7KE3 - chains B and E of the 12 polymer chains in the assembly; structure by X-ray diffraction, 2.20 A resolution.

== Chain B (and E) ==
Molecule: Ferritin heavy chain, Epstein-Barr nuclear antigen 1
Source organism: Homo sapiens
Notes: EC 1.16.3.1; chain E of this document is another copy of the same molecule, construct and numbering; everything in this record applies to it too
UniProt: chimeric construct of P02794, P03211: residues 0-182 from P02794 (FRIH_HUMAN) positions 1-183 (UniProt number = residue number + 1); residues 198-208 from P03211 positions 407-417 (UniProt number = residue number + 209)
Chain sequence (209 residues; row label = number of the first residue in the row; numbering starts at 0):
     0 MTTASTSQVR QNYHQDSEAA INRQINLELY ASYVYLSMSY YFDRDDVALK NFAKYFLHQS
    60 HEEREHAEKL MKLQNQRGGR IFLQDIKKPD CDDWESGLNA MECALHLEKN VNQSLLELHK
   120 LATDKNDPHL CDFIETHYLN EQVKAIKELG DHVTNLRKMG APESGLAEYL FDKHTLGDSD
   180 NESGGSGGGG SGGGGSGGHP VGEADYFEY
Not modelled in the structure: 0-5, 89-93, 177-208 (chain E: 0-4, 89-93, 177-208)
Differences from the reference sequence: linker (183-197)
Metal / ion sites: Fe ion site 1: Glu27, Glu62, His65; Fe ion site 2: Glu134 (shared with Asp131(E) of chain E; 2 residues of chain I); Fe ion site 3: His173 (shared with 1 residue of chain D; 1 residue of chain H; 1 residue of chain J)

== How chain B and chain E interact ==
Residue-residue contacts (28; chain B residue first):
  Gln7(B) with Leu104(E); Lys108(E), hydrogen bond (backbone-side chain); Gly149(E), hydrogen bond (side chain-backbone); Val152(E); Thr153(E), hydrogen bond; Arg156(E)
  Val8(B) with Lys108(E); Ile145(E); Gly149(E)
  Arg9(B) with Lys108(E), hydrogen bond (backbone-side chain)
  Gln10(B) with Lys108(E), hydrogen bond (side chain-backbone); Asn111(E), hydrogen bond; Gln112(E), hydrogen bond; Ile145(E)
  Asn11(B) with Leu115(E)
  Asn74(B) with Lys146(E)
  Gln75(B) with Val142(E); Lys143(E); Lys146(E)
  Arg76(B) with Val142(E)
  Pro127(B) with Leu115(E), hydrophobic; His118(E); Leu138(E), hydrophobic
  His128(B) with Leu138(E); Asn139(E), hydrogen bond; Val142(E)
  Asp131(B) with Asp131(E); Glu134(E)
Interface residues without a listed pair, chain B (12 interface residues in all): Glu134

== In short ==
12 residues of chain B face 18 of chain E across their interface; the contacts include 8 hydrogen bonds. Polar
contacts include Gln7(B)-Lys108(E), Gln7(B)-Gly149(E) and Gln7(B)-Thr153(E). The Fe ion site 1 is built by
Glu27(B), Glu62(B) and His65(B).
Both chains are Ferritin heavy chain, Epstein-Barr nuclear antigen 1 (Homo sapiens). Entry 7KE3 (Heavy chain
ferritin with C-terminal EBNA1 epitope) was determined by X-ray diffraction (same publication as 7KE5).
